Entry 3VAL (X-ray diffraction, 2.50 A resolution); this record covers chains A and I of the 8 polymer chains in the assembly.

[Chain A (and I)]
Protein: Splicing factor U2AF 65 kDa subunit
Source organism: Homo sapiens
Notes: fragment: RNA Binding Domains 1 and 2; chain I of this document is another copy of the same molecule, construct and numbering; everything in this record applies to it too
UniProt: P26368 (U2AF2_HUMAN); numbering as in UniProt; present here: 148-237, 258-336
Chain sequence (174 residues; each row starts with the number of its first residue; note: 20 numbers in that range are skipped by the numbering (no residue carries them; nothing is unmodelled there)):
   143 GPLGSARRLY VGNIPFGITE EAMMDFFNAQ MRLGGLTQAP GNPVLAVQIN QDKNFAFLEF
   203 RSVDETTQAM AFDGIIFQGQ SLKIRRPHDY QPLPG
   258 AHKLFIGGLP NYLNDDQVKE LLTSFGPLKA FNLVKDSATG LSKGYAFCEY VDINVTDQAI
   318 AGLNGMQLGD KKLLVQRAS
Construct notes: expression tag (143-147)
Ligand contacts: 1,4-diethylene dioxide (DIO): P144, L145, G146, A148, Y232, Q233, P234, L235
Swiss-Prot annotation at these positions:
  - natural variant: R149 (R149W: In DEVDFB)
  - modified residue: K276 (5-hydroxylysine), S294 (Phosphoserine)
Reported in the primary citation:
  - specificity-determining residues: D293, K328, K329 (proposed by the authors, not directly observed)
  - mutagenesis - D293N/K329Q/L331K/Q333E: unchanged binding to 5'-4rU
  - mutagenesis - D293N/K329Q/L331K/Q333E: increased binding to 3'-4rU
  - mutagenesis - K260A/N289A (36-fold), F304A (73-fold): decreased binding to poly-rU RNA (citing earlier work)

[How chain A and chain I interact]
Contacting residue pairs (17):
  A171(A) - L175(I)  hydrophobic
  Q172(A) - Q172(I)  hydrogen bond
  Q172(A) - L175(I)
  Q172(A) - I217(I)
  L175(A) - F168(I)
  L175(A) - Q172(I)
  L175(A) - L175(I)  hydrophobic
  L175(A) - F219(I)
  G176(A) - I218(I)
  G176(A) - F219(I)
  G176(A) - Q220(I)  hydrogen bond (backbone-backbone)
  G176(A) - G221(I)  hydrogen bond (backbone-backbone)
  L178(A) - I218(I)  hydrophobic
  L178(A) - G221(I)
  A213(A) - I218(I)
  I217(A) - I217(I)  hydrophobic
  I218(A) - A213(I)
Interface residues without a listed pair, chain A (10 interface residues in all): F168, F214

[Summary]
10 residues of chain A face 9 of chain I across their interface; the contacts include 3 hydrogen bonds. Among
the polar pairs are Q172(A)-Q172(I), G176(A)-Q220(I) and G176(A)-G221(I). Bound to chain A: 1,4-diethylene
dioxide. The paper reports that K260A/N289A and F304A of chain A reduce binding to poly-rU RNA; specificity
determinants D293(A), K328(A) and K329(A).
Both chains are Splicing factor U2AF 65 kDa subunit (Homo sapiens). Entry 3VAL (Structure of U2AF65 variant
with BrU5C1 DNA) was determined by X-ray diffraction together with 3VAF, 3VAG, 3VAH, 3VAI, 3VAJ, 3VAK and 3VAM
from the same study.
